Entry 4EEC (X-ray diffraction, 2.70 A resolution); this record covers chains A and B of the 3 polymer chains in the assembly.

[Chain A (and B)]
Molecule: StaL
Organism: Streptomyces toyocaensis
Notes: chain B of this document is another copy of the same molecule, construct and numbering; everything in this record applies to it too
Reference sequence: Q8KLM3 (Q8KLM3_STRTO); residue numbers follow UniProt; this construct covers 4-270
Amino-acid sequence (286 residues; row label = number of the first residue in the row; numbers below 1 keep their minus sign (Met-15 is residue -15)):
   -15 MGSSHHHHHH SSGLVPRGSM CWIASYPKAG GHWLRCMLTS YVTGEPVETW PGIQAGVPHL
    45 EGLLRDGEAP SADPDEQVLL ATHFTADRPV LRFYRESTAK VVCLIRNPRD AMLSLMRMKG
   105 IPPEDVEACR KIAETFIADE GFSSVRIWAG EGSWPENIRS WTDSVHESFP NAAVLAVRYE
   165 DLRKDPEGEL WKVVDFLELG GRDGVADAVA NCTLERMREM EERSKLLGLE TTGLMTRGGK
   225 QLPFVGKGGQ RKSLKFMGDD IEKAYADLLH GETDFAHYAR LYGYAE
Not modelled in the structure: -15 to 1, 217-225, 230-235, 270 (chain B: -15 to 1, 210-235, 270)
Disulfide bonds: Cys20-Cys196
Sequence notes: initiating methionine (-15); expression tag (-14 to 3)
Ligand contacts: adenosine-3'-5'-diphosphate (A3P): Lys12, Ala13, Gly14, Gly15, His16, Trp17, Arg90, Asp94, Ser98, Arg101, Tyr163, Arg167, Cys196, Thr197, Leu198, Met201, Phe228, Val229

[Interface between chain A and chain B]
Contacting residue pairs - 38 pairs, chain A then chain B:
  Leu48(A) - Leu48(B)
  Leu48(A) - Phe68(B)
  Arg49(A) - Arg130(B)  hydrogen bond (side chain-backbone)
  Arg49(A) - Ile131(B)  hydrogen bond (side chain-backbone)
  Arg49(A) - Ala133(B)
  Asp50(A) - Arg72(B)  hydrogen bond (backbone-side chain)
  Asp50(A) - Gly134(B)
  Gly51(A) - Phe68(B)
  Gly51(A) - Arg72(B)
  Gly51(A) - Pro73(B)
  Gly51(A) - Val74(B)  hydrogen bond (backbone-backbone)
  Glu52(A) - Arg72(B)  salt bridge
  Glu52(A) - Pro73(B)
  Ala53(A) - Pro73(B)
  Ala53(A) - Val74(B)  hydrophobic
  Ala53(A) - Phe77(B)  hydrophobic
  Pro54(A) - Phe77(B)
  Ala56(A) - Phe77(B)  hydrophobic
  Phe68(A) - Leu48(B)
  Phe68(A) - Asp50(B)
  Phe68(A) - Gly51(B)
  Arg72(A) - Asp50(B)  hydrogen bond (side chain-backbone)
  Arg72(A) - Gly51(B)
  Arg72(A) - Glu52(B)  salt bridge
  Pro73(A) - Gly51(B)
  Pro73(A) - Glu52(B)
  Pro73(A) - Ala53(B)
  Val74(A) - Gly51(B)  hydrogen bond (backbone-backbone)
  Val74(A) - Ala53(B)  hydrophobic
  Phe77(A) - Pro54(B)
  Phe77(A) - Ala56(B)
  Phe77(A) - Phe77(B)  hydrophobic
  Phe77(A) - Tyr78(B)
  Tyr78(A) - Phe77(B)
  Arg130(A) - Arg49(B)  hydrogen bond (backbone-side chain)
  Ala133(A) - Arg49(B)
  Ala133(A) - Asp50(B)
  Gly134(A) - Asp50(B)
Interface residues without a listed pair, chain B (19 interface residues in all): Trp132

[Summary]
The interface between chain A and chain B involves 17 residues on one side and 19 on the other; the contacts
include 7 hydrogen bonds and 2 salt bridges. Polar pairs include Glu52(A)-Arg72(B), Arg49(A)-Arg130(B) and
Arg49(A)-Ile131(B). Chain A binds adenosine-3'-5'-diphosphate.
Both chains are StaL (Streptomyces toyocaensis). Entry 4EEC (Crystal Structure of the glycopeptide antibiotic
sulfotransferase StaL complexed with A3P and desulfo-A47934) was determined by X-ray diffraction.
